Entry 8COM (electron microscopy, 3.30 A resolution); this record covers chains G and J of the 10 polymer chains in the assembly.

Chain G:
Molecule: Histone H2A
From: Trypanosoma brucei brucei TREU927
UniProt: Q57YA3 (Q57YA3_TRYB2); residues 1-133 here correspond to UniProt positions 2-134 (UniProt number = residue number + 1)
Amino-acid sequence (133 residues; row label = number of the first residue in the row):
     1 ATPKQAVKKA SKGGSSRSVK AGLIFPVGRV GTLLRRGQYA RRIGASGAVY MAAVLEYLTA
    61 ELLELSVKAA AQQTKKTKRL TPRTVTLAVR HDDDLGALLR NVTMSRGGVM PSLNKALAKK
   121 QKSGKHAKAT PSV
Unresolved in the structure: 1-13, 112-133
From the paper describing this entry:
  - binding site for Widom 601 145 bp DNA (127-mer ordered and built): Arg41
  - post-translational modification sites: Lys68 (citing earlier work)

Chain J:
Molecule: Widom 601 145 bp DNA (127-mer ordered and built)
From: synthetic construct
Sequence (145 nucleotides; each row starts with the number of its first residue; numbers below 1 keep their minus sign (DA-72 is residue -72)):
   -72 ATCAGAATCC CGGTGCCGAG GCCGCTCAAT TGGTCGTAGA CAGCTCTAGC ACCGCTTAAA
   -12 CGCACGTACG CGCTGTCCCC CGCGTTTTAA CCGCCAAGGG GATTACTCCC TAGTCTCCAG
    48 GCACGTGTCA GATATATACA TCGAT
Unresolved in the structure: -72 to -68, 60-72

How chain G and chain J interact:
Residue-residue contacts (10; chain G residue first):
  Ser15(G) - DT-43(J)  phosphate contact
  Ser16(G) - DT-43(J)  phosphate contact
  Ser16(G) - DT-42(J)  hydrogen bond to the phosphate
  Arg17(G) - DT-43(J)  salt bridge to the phosphate
  Gly28(G) - DA-44(J)  phosphate contact
  Gly28(G) - DT-43(J)  phosphate contact
  Arg29(G) - DA-44(J)  phosphate contact
  Thr32(G) - DA-44(J)  hydrogen bond to the phosphate
  Arg42(G) - DA-35(J)  sugar contact
  Arg79(G) - DA-54(J)  sugar contact
Other interface residues (no listed pair), chain G (11 interface residues in all): Ser18, Arg41, Thr74
Other interface residues (no listed pair), chain J (8 interface residues in all): DC-63, DG-55, DG40

Summary:
11 residues of chain G and 8 residues of chain J are in contact, with 2 hydrogen bonds and 1 salt bridge.
Among the polar pairs are Ser16(G)-DT-42(J), Thr32(G)-DA-44(J) and Arg17(G)-DT-43(J). From the paper: a
binding site for Widom 601 145 bp DNA (127-mer ordered and built) at Arg41(G); a modification site at
Lys68(G).
Chain G is Histone H2A (Trypanosoma brucei brucei TREU927) and chain J is Widom 601 145 bp DNA (127-mer
ordered and built) (synthetic construct); the structure, Structure of the Nucleosome Core Particle from
Trypanosoma brucei, was determined by electron microscopy.
